Entry 5G35 (X-ray diffraction, 2.00 A resolution); this record covers chains A and E of the 6 polymer chains in the assembly.

# Chain A
Molecule: RAD14
From: Saccharomyces cerevisiae
Reference sequence: P28519 (RAD14_YEAST); residue numbers follow UniProt; this construct covers 188-306
Chain sequence (131 residues; row label = number of the first residue in the row):
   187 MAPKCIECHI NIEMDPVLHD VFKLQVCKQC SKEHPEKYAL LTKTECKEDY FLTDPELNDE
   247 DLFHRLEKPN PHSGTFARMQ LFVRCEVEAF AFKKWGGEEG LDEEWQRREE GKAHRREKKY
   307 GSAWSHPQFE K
Not modelled in the structure: 187, 302-317
Differences from the reference sequence: initiating methionine (187); expression tag (307-317)
Ion coordination: Zn2+: Cys191, Cys194, Cys213, Cys216

# Chain E
Molecule: 15-nt DNA strand
From: Synthetic construct
Sequence (15 nucleotides; each row starts with the number of its first residue):
     1 GCTCTACXTC ATCAC
Not modelled in the structure: 15
Modified / non-standard residues: 8PY ([(2R,3S,5R)-5-[2-azanyl-8-[ethanoyl(pyren-2-yl)amino]-6-oxidanylidene-1H-purin-9-yl]-3-oxidanyl-oxolan-2-yl]methyl dihydrogen phosphate) at position 8

# Chain A / chain E interface
Contacting residue pairs - 8 pairs, chain A then chain E:
  Thr239(A) with DC7(E), phosphate contact
  Pro241(A) with DA6(E), phosphate contact
  Phe262(A) with DA14(E), stacking on the base
  Arg294(A) with 8PY_8(E), phosphate contact; DT9(E), salt bridge to the phosphate
  Lys298(A) with DC10(E), phosphate contact
  Arg301(A) with DT9(E), hydrogen bond to the phosphate; DC10(E), salt bridge to the phosphate

# Overview
The chain A/chain E interface involves 6 residues from each chain; the contacts include 1 hydrogen bond, 2
salt bridges and 1 aromatic stacking contact. Among the polar pairs are Arg301(A)-DT9(E), Arg294(A)-DT9(E) and
Arg301(A)-DC10(E). Cys191(A), Cys194(A), Cys213(A) and Cys216(A) coordinate Zn2+.
Here chain A is RAD14 (Saccharomyces cerevisiae) and chain E is a 15-nt DNA strand (Synthetic construct).
Entry 5G35 (Structure of Rad14 in complex with acetylaminopyren-C8-guanine containing DNA) was determined by
X-ray diffraction, deposited together with 5G32, 5G33 and 5G34.
